Entry 9BTH (electron microscopy, 4.20 A resolution (low resolution: residue-level contacts below are approximate; hydrogen-bond / salt-bridge calls are withheld)); this record covers chains E and B of the 8 polymer chains in the assembly.

Chain E (and B):
Molecule: Envelope glycoprotein gp41
Source organism: Human immunodeficiency virus 1
Notes: chain B of this document is another copy of the same molecule, construct and numbering; everything in this record applies to it too
Reference sequence: A0A0N9FF17 (A0A0N9FF17_9HIV1); residues 511-664 here correspond to UniProt positions 498-651 (UniProt number = residue number - 13)
Amino-acid sequence (154 residues; numbered 511 to 664; the number before each row is that of its first residue):
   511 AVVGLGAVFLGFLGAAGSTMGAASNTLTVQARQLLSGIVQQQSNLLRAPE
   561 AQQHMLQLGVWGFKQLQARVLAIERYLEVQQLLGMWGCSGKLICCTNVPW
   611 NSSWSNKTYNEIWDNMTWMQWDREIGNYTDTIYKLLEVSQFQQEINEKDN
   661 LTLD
Unresolved in the structure: 511-514, 541-567, 664 (chain B: 511, 543-567, 664)
Sequence notes: conflict Asn-535 (Ile522 in A0A0N9FF17), Pro-559 (Ile546 in A0A0N9FF17), Gly-569 (Thr556 in A0A0N9FF17), Phe-573 (Ile560 in A0A0N9FF17), Glu-588 (Lys575 in A0A0N9FF17), Val-589 (Asp576 in A0A0N9FF17), Cys-605 (Thr592 in A0A0N9FF17), Pro-609 (Tyr596 in A0A0N9FF17), Gly-636 (Asp623 in A0A0N9FF17), Phe-651 (Lys638 in A0A0N9FF17), Ile-655 (Ser642 in A0A0N9FF17), Asn-660 (Leu647 in A0A0N9FF17), Thr-662 (Ala649 in A0A0N9FF17)
Disulfides: Cys-598/Cys-604
Covalent attachments: N-acetylglucosamine (NAG) linked to Asn-611, Asn-616, Asn-625, Asn-637

Chain E / chain B interface:
Pairs across the interface - 26 pairs, chain E then chain B:
  Leu-515(E) with Glu-584(B); Leu-587(B)
  Val-518(E) with Gln-591(B)
  Ser-534(E) with Phe-651(B)
  Leu-537(E) with Phe-651(B)
  Thr-538(E) with Phe-651(B)
  Gln-540(E) with Glu-647(B)
  Leu-568(E) with Phe-573(B)
  Phe-573(E) with Phe-573(B)
  Leu-576(E) with Phe-573(B); Leu-576(B); Val-580(B)
  Arg-579(E) with Val-580(B); Glu-584(B)
  Val-580(E) with Val-580(B)
  Ile-583(E) with Ile-583(B)
  Tyr-586(E) with Leu-587(B); Gln-591(B)
  Leu-587(E) with Leu-587(B)
  Gln-590(E) with Gln-590(B)
  Lys-601(E) with Glu-654(B)
  Leu-602(E) with Phe-651(B); Glu-654(B)
  Ile-603(E) with Glu-654(B); Ile-655(B); Lys-658(B)
Interface residues without a listed pair, chain E (19 interface residues in all): Gly-600
Interface residues without a listed pair, chain B (15 interface residues in all): Gly-594, Val-648

In short:
19 residues of chain E face 15 of chain B across their interface. N-acetylglucosamine is covalently linked to
Asn-611(E), Asn-616(E), Asn-625(E) and Asn-637(E).
Chain E and chain B are both Envelope glycoprotein gp41 (Human immunodeficiency virus 1); the structure,
Rhesus Fab 42056-a.01 in complex with CAP256SU.wk34 RnS SOSIP Env, was determined by electron microscopy (same
publication as 9BNK, 9BNM, 9BNP, 9BTI, 9BTJ, 9BTL and 9BTV).
